9E7P - chains A and B; structure by X-ray diffraction, 3.22 A resolution.

== Chain A ==
Molecule: Nanobody W2812
Source organism: Vicugna pacos
Notes: antibody fragment or engineered binder
Amino-acid sequence (133 residues; each row starts with the number of its first residue):
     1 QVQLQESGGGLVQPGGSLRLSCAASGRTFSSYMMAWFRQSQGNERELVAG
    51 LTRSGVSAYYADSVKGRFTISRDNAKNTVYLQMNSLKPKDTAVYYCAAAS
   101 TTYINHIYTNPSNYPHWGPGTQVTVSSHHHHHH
Not modelled in the structure: 126-133
Disulfide bonds: Cys-22/Cys-96

== Chain B ==
Molecule: Gametocyte surface protein P230
Source organism: Plasmodium falciparum 3D7
UniProt: P68874 (P230_PLAF7); residue numbers follow UniProt; this construct covers 2827-3111
Amino-acid sequence (288 residues; row label = number of the first residue in the row):
  2824 GASKKTIGKDICKYDVTTKVATCEIIDTIDSSVLKEHHTVHYSITLSRWD
  2874 KLIIKYPTNEKTHFENFFVNPFNLKDKVLYNYNKPINIEHILPGAITTDI
  2924 YDTRTKIKQYILRIPPYVHKDIHFSLEFNNSLSLTKQNQNIIYGNVAKIF
  2974 IHINQGYKEIHGCDFTGKYSHLFTYSKKPLPNDDDICNVTIGNNTFSGFA
  3024 CLSHFELKPNNCFSSVYDYNEANKVKKLFDLSTKVELDHIKQNTSGYTLS
  3074 YIIFNKESTKLKFSCTCSSNYSNYTIRITFDPNYIIPE
Not modelled in the structure: 2824-2831, 3111
Disulfide bonds: Cys-2835/Cys-2846, Cys-2986/Cys-3010, Cys-3024/Cys-3090, Cys-3035/Cys-3088
Covalent attachments: N-acetylglucosamine (NAG) linked to Asn-2952
Construct notes: expression tag (2824-2826)
Swiss-Prot annotation at these positions:
  - glycosylation (N-linked (GlcNAc...) asparagine): Asn-2952, Asn-3011, Asn-3016, Asn-3066, Asn-3093, Asn-3096

== Chain A / chain B interface ==
Pairs across the interface (35; chain A residue first):
  Thr-52(A) with Tyr-2966(B)
  Ser-54(A) with His-2861(B)
  Val-56(A) with His-2861(B); Ser-2954(B)
  Ser-57(A) with Ser-2954(B), hydrogen bond (side chain-backbone); Tyr-2966(B)
  Ala-58(A) with Tyr-2966(B), hydrogen bond (backbone-side chain)
  Tyr-59(A) with Lys-2959(B), hydrogen bond; Ile-2964(B), hydrophobic; Tyr-2966(B)
  Thr-102(A) with Glu-2859(B)
  Tyr-103(A) with Leu-2857(B), hydrophobic; Lys-2858(B); Glu-2859(B)
  Ile-104(A) with Lys-2858(B), hydrogen bond (backbone-backbone); Glu-2859(B); His-2860(B); His-2861(B)
  Asn-105(A) with Val-2856(B), hydrogen bond (side chain-backbone); Leu-2857(B); Lys-2858(B), hydrogen bond (side chain-backbone); Ile-2964(B); Ile-2965(B); Tyr-2966(B), hydrogen bond (backbone-backbone)
  His-106(A) with Asn-2963(B), hydrogen bond; Ile-2964(B)
  Ile-107(A) with Asn-2963(B); Ile-2964(B), hydrogen bond (backbone-backbone)
  Tyr-108(A) with Gln-2962(B); Asn-2963(B)
  Thr-109(A) with Gln-2962(B), hydrogen bond (backbone-backbone); Asn-2963(B); Ile-2964(B)
  Asn-110(A) with Gln-2962(B)
  Asn-113(A) with Gln-2962(B)
Other interface residues (no listed pair), chain A (17 interface residues in all): Ser-112
Other interface residues (no listed pair), chain B (14 interface residues in all): Gly-2967

== Overview ==
17 residues of chain A and 14 residues of chain B are in contact; the contacts include 10 hydrogen bonds.
Among the polar pairs are Ser-57(A)/Ser-2954(B), Ala-58(A)/Tyr-2966(B) and Tyr-59(A)/Lys-2959(B). Covalently
linked N-acetylglucosamine: at Asn-2952(B).
Chain A is Nanobody W2812 (Vicugna pacos) and chain B is Gametocyte surface protein P230 (Plasmodium
falciparum 3D7); the structure, Pfs230 D13D14 in complex with nanobody W2812, was determined by X-ray
diffraction together with 9E7N, 9E7O, 9MVT and 9MVV from the same study.
